7KUF - chains B and C of the 4 polymer chains in the assembly; structure by X-ray diffraction, 2.60 A resolution.

[Chain B]
Protein: RNA polymerase sigma factor, DNA-directed RNA polymerase subunit beta chimera
Source organism: Mycobacterium tuberculosis
Notes: EC 2.7.7.6
UniProtKB: chimeric construct of A0A654TMB9, A1KGE7: residues 446-528 from A0A654TMB9 (A0A654TMB9_MYCTX) positions 295-377 (UniProt number = residue number - 151); residues 535-549 from A1KGE7 positions 815-829 (UniProt number = residue number + 280)
Sequence (112 residues; row label = number of the first residue in the row):
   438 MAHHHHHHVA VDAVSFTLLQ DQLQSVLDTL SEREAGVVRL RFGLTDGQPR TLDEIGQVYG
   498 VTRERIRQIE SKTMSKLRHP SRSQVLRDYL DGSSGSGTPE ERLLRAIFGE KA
Unresolved in the structure: 438-454, 526-533, 548-549
Construct notes: initiating methionine (438); expression tag (439-445); linker (529-534)
Reported in the primary citation:
  - contacts within the chain: Asp490-Arg500
  - conformationally variable residues (side-chain flip): Arg500

[Chain C]
Molecule: 18-nt DNA strand
Sequence (18 nucleotides; each row starts with the number of its first residue):
     1 CAGAAAATCG GTTGTGGT

[Interface between chain B and chain C]
Pairs across the interface (9):
  Arg470(B) - DG11(C)  salt bridge to the phosphate
  Val498(B) - DT12(C)  phosphate contact
  Thr499(B) - DT12(C)  hydrogen bond to the phosphate
  Thr499(B) - DT13(C)  base contact
  Glu501(B) - DT13(C)  base contact
  Arg502(B) - DG10(C)  sugar contact
  Arg502(B) - DG11(C)  salt bridge to the phosphate
  Arg502(B) - DT12(C)  base contact
  Gln505(B) - DT12(C)  hydrogen bond to the base
Also at the interface, not in a pair above, chain B (7 interface residues in all): Gly497

[In short]
Chain B and chain C form an interface of 7 and 4 residues respectively; the contacts include 2 hydrogen bonds
and 2 salt bridges. Polar contacts include Gln505(B)-DT12(C), Thr499(B)-DT12(C) and Arg470(B)-DG11(C). The
paper reports conformational variability at Arg500(B); contacts within the chain involving Asp490(B) and
Arg500(B).
Here chain B is RNA polymerase sigma factor, DNA-directed RNA polymerase subunit beta chimera (Mycobacterium
tuberculosis) and chain C is an 18-nt DNA strand. Entry 7KUF (Transcription activation subcomplex with WhiB7
bound to SigmaAr4-RNAP Beta flap tip chimera and DNA) was determined by X-ray diffraction, deposited together
with 7KUG.
